PDB entry 8V4Y | electron microscopy, 2.80 A resolution | chains A and I of the 11 polymer chains in the assembly

== Chain A ==
Name: Histone H3.2
Source organism: Xenopus laevis
UniProt: P84233 (H32_XENLA); residues 1-135 here correspond to UniProt positions 2-136 (UniProt number = residue number + 1)
Sequence (135 residues; row label = number of the first residue in the row):
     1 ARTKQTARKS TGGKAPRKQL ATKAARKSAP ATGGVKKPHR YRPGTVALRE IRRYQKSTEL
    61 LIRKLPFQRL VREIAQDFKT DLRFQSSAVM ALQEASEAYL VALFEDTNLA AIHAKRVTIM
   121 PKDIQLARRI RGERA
Unresolved in the structure: 1-38, 134-135
Sequence notes: engineered mutation Ala-102 (Gly103 in P84233), Ala-110 (Cys111 in P84233)
Curated features (UniProtKB/Swiss-Prot):
  - modified residue: Arg-2 (Asymmetric dimethylarginine), Thr-3 (Phosphothreonine), Lys-4 (Allysine), Gln-5 (5-glutamyl dopamine), Thr-6 (Phosphothreonine), Arg-8 (Citrulline), Lys-9 (N6,N6,N6-trimethyllysine), Ser-10 (ADP-ribosylserine), Thr-11 (Phosphothreonine), Lys-14 (N6-(2-hydroxyisobutyryl)lysine), Arg-17 (Asymmetric dimethylarginine), Lys-18 (N6-(2-hydroxyisobutyryl)lysine), Lys-23 (N6-(2-hydroxyisobutyryl)lysine), Arg-26 (Citrulline), Lys-27 (N6,N6,N6-trimethyllysine), Ser-28 (ADP-ribosylserine), Lys-36 (N6,N6,N6-trimethyllysine), Lys-37 (N6-methyllysine), Tyr-41 (Phosphotyrosine), Lys-56 (N6,N6,N6-trimethyllysine) and 8 more in UniProt

== Chain I ==
Molecule: Widom 601 DNA (147-mer) with 60 base pairs flanking DNA (reverse strand)
Sequence (207 nucleotides; numbered 1 to 207; the number before each row is that of its first residue):
     1 AGAGTGGGAG CTCGGAACAC TATCCGACTG GCACCGGCAA GGTCGCTGTT CAATACATGC
    61 ACAGGATGTA TATATCTGAC ACGTGCCTGG AGACTAGGGA GTAATCCCCT TGGCGGTTAA
   121 AACGCGGGGG ACAGCGCGTA CGTGCGTTTA AGCGGTGCTA GAGCTGTCTA CGACCAATTG
   181 AGCGGCCTCG GCACCGGGAT TCTCCAG
Unresolved in the structure: 1-60

== Interface between chain A and chain I ==
Pairs across the interface (22):
  His-39(A) / DG65(I)  base contact
  Arg-40(A) / DG142(I)  base contact
  Arg-40(A) / DT143(I)  sugar contact
  Arg-40(A) / DG144(I)  hydrogen bond to the sugar
  Tyr-41(A) / DT67(I)  sugar contact
  Tyr-41(A) / DG144(I)  phosphate contact
  Gly-44(A) / DG142(I)  phosphate contact
  Gly-44(A) / DT143(I)  phosphate contact
  Val-46(A) / DT143(I)  phosphate contact
  Val-46(A) / DG144(I)  phosphate contact
  Ala-47(A) / DT143(I)  hydrogen bond to the phosphate
  Arg-49(A) / DG68(I)  phosphate contact
  Arg-49(A) / DT69(I)  salt bridge to the phosphate
  Arg-63(A) / DA151(I)  phosphate contact
  Arg-63(A) / DG152(I)  phosphate contact
  Lys-64(A) / DG152(I)  hydrogen bond to the phosphate
  Leu-65(A) / DG152(I)  hydrogen bond to the phosphate
  Pro-66(A) / DA151(I)  sugar contact
  Arg-69(A) / DA151(I)  salt bridge to the phosphate
  Arg-83(A) / DA160(I)  hydrogen bond to the phosphate
  Arg-83(A) / DG161(I)  salt bridge to the phosphate
  Lys-115(A) / DA133(I)  salt bridge to the phosphate
Also at the interface, not in a pair above, chain A (17 interface residues in all): Arg-42, Pro-43, Thr-45

== In short ==
17 residues of chain A face 12 of chain I across their interface, with 5 hydrogen bonds and 4 salt bridges.
Polar contacts include Arg-40(A)/DG144(I), Ala-47(A)/DT143(I) and Lys-64(A)/DG152(I).
Here chain A is Histone H3.2 (Xenopus laevis) and chain I is Widom 601 DNA (147-mer) with 60 base pairs
flanking DNA (reverse strand). Entry 8V4Y (Cryo-EM structure of singly-bound SNF2h-nucleosome complex with
SNF2h at inactive SHL2 (conformation 1)) was determined by electron microscopy (same publication as 8V6V and
8V7L).
